7B5R - chains L and P of the 7 polymer chains in the assembly; structure by electron microscopy, 3.80 A resolution.

[Chain L]
Molecule: Cyclin-dependent kinase 2
Organism: Homo sapiens
Notes: EC 2.7.11.22
UniProtKB: P24941 (CDK2_HUMAN); residues 1-298 here = UniProt positions 1-298
Chain sequence (298 residues; row label = number of the first residue in the row):
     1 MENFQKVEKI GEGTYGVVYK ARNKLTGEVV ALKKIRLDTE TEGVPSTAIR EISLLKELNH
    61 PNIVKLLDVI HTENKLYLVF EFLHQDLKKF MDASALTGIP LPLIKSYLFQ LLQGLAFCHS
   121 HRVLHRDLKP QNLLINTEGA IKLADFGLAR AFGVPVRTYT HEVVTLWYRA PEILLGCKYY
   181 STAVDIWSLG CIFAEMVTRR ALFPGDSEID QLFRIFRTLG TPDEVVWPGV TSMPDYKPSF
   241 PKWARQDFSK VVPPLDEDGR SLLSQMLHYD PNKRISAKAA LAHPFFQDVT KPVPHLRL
Not modelled in the structure: 1-12, 154-155
Modified residues: T160 (phosphothreonine; TPO)
Swiss-Prot annotation at these positions:
  - active site: D127 (Proton acceptor)
  - binding site (ATP): I10 to V18, K33, E81 to L83, D86, K129 to N132, D145
  - binding site (Mg(2+)): N132, D145
  - site (CDK7 binding): K9, K88, K89, L166
  - modified residue: M1 (N-acetylmethionine), K6 (N6-acetyllysine), T14 (Phosphothreonine), Y15 (Phosphotyrosine), Y19 (Phosphotyrosine), T160 (Phosphothreonine)

[Chain P]
Molecule: Cyclin-dependent kinase inhibitor 1B
Organism: Homo sapiens
UniProtKB: P46527 (CDN1B_HUMAN); numbering as in UniProt (aligned over 1-198)
Chain sequence (198 residues; row label = number of the first residue in the row):
     1 MSNVRVSNGS PSLERMDARQ AEHPKPSACR NLFGPVDHEE LTRDLEKHCR DMEEASQRKW
    61 NFDFQNHKPL EGKYEWQEVE KGSLPEFYYR PPRPPKGACK VPAQESQDVS GSRPAAPLIG
   121 APANSEDTHL VDPKTDPSDS QTGLAEQCAG IRKRPATDDS STQNKRANRT EENVSDGSPN
   181 AGSVEQTPKK PGLRRRQT
Not modelled in the structure: 1-26, 94-180, 191-198
Modified residues: T187 (phosphothreonine; TPO)
Swiss-Prot annotation at these positions:
  - motif: K153 to R169 (Nuclear localization signal)
  - modified residue: S10 (Phosphoserine), Y74 (Phosphotyrosine), Y88 (Phosphotyrosine), Y89 (Phosphotyrosine), T157 (Phosphothreonine), T170 (Phosphothreonine), T187 (Phosphothreonine), T198 (Phosphothreonine)

[Chain L / chain P interface]
Contacting residue pairs (57):
  T14(L) - K81(P)
  G16(L) - K81(P)  hydrogen bond (backbone-side chain)
  V17(L) - H67(P)
  V17(L) - E78(P)
  V17(L) - K81(P)
  V18(L) - Q77(P)
  V18(L) - E78(P)
  V18(L) - V79(P)
  V18(L) - L84(P)  hydrophobic
  Y19(L) - Q77(P)
  K20(L) - E75(P)
  K20(L) - W76(P)
  K20(L) - Q77(P)
  K20(L) - V79(P)
  K20(L) - L84(P)
  A21(L) - Y74(P)  hydrophobic
  A21(L) - E75(P)  hydrogen bond (backbone-backbone)
  R22(L) - E75(P)
  N23(L) - K73(P)  hydrogen bond (side chain-backbone)
  N23(L) - Y74(P)
  N23(L) - E75(P)  hydrogen bond (backbone-side chain)
  K24(L) - K73(P)
  A31(L) - Y88(P)  hydrophobic
  L32(L) - F64(P)  hydrophobic
  K33(L) - F87(P)
  K34(L) - H67(P)
  D68(L) - K59(P)  salt bridge
  D68(L) - W60(P)  hydrogen bond
  I70(L) - M52(P)  hydrophobic
  I70(L) - F64(P)  hydrophobic
  H71(L) - M52(P)
  T72(L) - F64(P)
  K75(L) - H67(P)
  Y77(L) - F64(P)  hydrogen bond (side chain-backbone)
  Y77(L) - H67(P)  hydrogen bond
  V79(L) - W60(P)  hydrophobic
  F80(L) - F87(P)  hydrophobic
  E81(L) - Y88(P)  hydrogen bond (backbone-side chain)
  F82(L) - L84(P)  hydrophobic
  F82(L) - Y88(P)
  L83(L) - P85(P)
  L83(L) - Y88(P)  hydrogen bond (backbone-side chain)
  H84(L) - S83(P)
  H84(L) - P85(P)
  Q85(L) - P85(P)
  D86(L) - P85(P)
  K89(L) - G82(P)  hydrogen bond (side chain-backbone)
  Q131(L) - E86(P)
  Q131(L) - R90(P)  hydrogen bond (backbone-side chain)
  N132(L) - R90(P)  hydrogen bond
  L134(L) - P85(P)  hydrophobic
  L134(L) - F87(P)  hydrophobic
  L134(L) - Y88(P)  hydrophobic
  A144(L) - F87(P)  hydrophobic
  D145(L) - F87(P)
  D145(L) - R90(P)  salt bridge
  D145(L) - R93(P)  salt bridge
Interface residues without a listed pair, chain L (35 interface residues in all): L67
Interface residues without a listed pair, chain P (24 interface residues in all): F62, Q65

[Summary]
Chain L and chain P form an interface of 35 and 24 residues respectively, with 12 hydrogen bonds and 3 salt
bridges. Polar pairs include D68(L)-K59(P), D145(L)-R90(P) and D145(L)-R93(P).
Here chain L is Cyclin-dependent kinase 2 and chain P is Cyclin-dependent kinase inhibitor 1B, both from Homo
sapiens. Entry 7B5R (Ubiquitin ligation to F-box protein substrates by SCF-RBR E3-E3 super-assembly:
CUL1-RBX1-SKP1-SKP2-CKSHS1-Cyclin A-CDK2-p27) was determined by electron microscopy.
